Entry 6NK6 (electron microscopy, 4.06 A resolution (low resolution: residue-level contacts below are approximate; hydrogen-bond / salt-bridge calls are withheld)); this record covers chains O and D of the 16 polymer chains in the assembly.

# Chain O
Protein: Matrix remodeling-associated protein 8
Source organism: Mus musculus
Notes: fragment: ectodomain
UniProtKB: Q9DBV4 (MXRA8_MOUSE); residues 39-291 here = UniProt positions 39-291
Sequence (269 residues; row label = number of the first residue in the row):
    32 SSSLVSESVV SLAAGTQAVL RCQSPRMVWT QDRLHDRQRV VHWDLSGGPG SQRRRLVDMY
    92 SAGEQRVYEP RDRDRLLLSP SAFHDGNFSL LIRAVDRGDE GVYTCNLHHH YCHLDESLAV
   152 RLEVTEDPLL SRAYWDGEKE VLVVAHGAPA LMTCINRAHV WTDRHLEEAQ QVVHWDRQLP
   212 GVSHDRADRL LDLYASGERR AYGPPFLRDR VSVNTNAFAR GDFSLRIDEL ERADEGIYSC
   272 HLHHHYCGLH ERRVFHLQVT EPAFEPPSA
Disulfides: C53-C271, C136-C185, C143-C278
Glycans and other covalent adducts: N-acetylglucosamine (NAG) linked to N118
Curated features (UniProtKB/Swiss-Prot):
  - motif: R128 to D130 (RGD 1), R251 to D253 (RGD 2)
  - modified residue: S227 (Phosphoserine)
  - glycosylation: N118 (N-linked (GlcNAc...) asparagine)
  - mutagenesis: D130 (D130E: No significant effect on integrin ITGAV:ITGB3 binding), D253 (D253E: Reduced integrin ITGAV:ITGB3 binding)

# Chain D
Protein: E1 glycoprotein
Source organism: Chikungunya virus strain Senegal 37997
UniProtKB: Q5XXP3 (POLS_CHIK3); residues 1-439 here correspond to UniProt positions 810-1248 (UniProt number = residue number + 809)
Sequence (439 residues; row label = number of the first residue in the row):
     1 YEHVTVIPNT VGVPYKTLVN RPGYSPMVLE MELQSVTLEP TLSLDYITCE YKTVIPSPYV
    61 KCCGTAECKD KSLPDYSCKV FTGVYPFMWG GAYCFCDAEN TQLSEAHVEK SESCKTEFAS
   121 AYRAHTASAS AKLRVLYQGN NITVAAYANG DHAVTVKDAK FVVGPMSSAW TPFDNKIVVY
   181 KGDVYNMDYP PFGAGRPGQF GDIQSRTPES KDVYANTQLV LQRPAAGTVH VPYSQAPSGF
   241 KYWLKERGAS LQHTAPFGCQ IATNPVRAVN CAVGNIPISI DIPDAAFTRV VDAPSVTDMS
   301 CEVPACTHSS DFGGVAIIKY TASKKGKCAV HSMTNAVTIR EADVEVEGNS QLQISFSTAL
   361 ASAEFRVQVC STQVHCAAAC HPPKDHIVNY PASHTTLGVQ DISTTAMSWV QKITGGVGLI
   421 VAVAALILIV VLCVSFSRH
Disulfides: C49-C114, C62-C94, C63-C96, C68-C78, C259-C271, C301-C376, C306-C380, C328-C370
Glycans and other covalent adducts: N-acetylglucosamine (NAG) linked to N141

# How chain O and chain D interact
Contacting residue pairs (12):
  L210(O) with E209(D); K211(D)
  P211(O) with K211(D)
  F237(O) with D212(D)
  R263(O) with K71(D); S72(D); L73(D); K211(D)
  A264(O) with K211(D); D212(D)
  E266(O) with K211(D)
  V290(O) with K71(D)
Interface residues without a listed pair, chain O (8 interface residues in all): E262
Interface residues without a listed pair, chain D (7 interface residues in all): S210
The authors on this interface:
  - interface residues, chain O: L210(O), V290(O)

# Summary
Chain O and chain D form an interface of 8 and 7 residues respectively. From UniProt: 2 mutagenesis sites on
chain O. The paper reports interface residues L210(O) and V290(O).
Here chain O is Matrix remodeling-associated protein 8 (Mus musculus) and chain D is E1 glycoprotein
(Chikungunya virus strain Senegal 37997). Entry 6NK6 (Electron Cryo-Microscopy Of Chikungunya VLP in complex
with mouse Mxra8 receptor) was determined by electron microscopy (same publication as 6NK3, 6NK5 and 6NK7).
